Entry 5VUE (X-ray diffraction, 1.80 A resolution); this record covers chains A and B of the 3 polymer chains in the assembly.

== Chain A ==
Protein: HLA class I histocompatibility antigen, B-57 alpha chain
Source organism: Homo sapiens
Reference sequence: P18465 (1B57_HUMAN); residues 1-276 here correspond to UniProt positions 25-300 (UniProt number = residue number + 24)
Sequence (276 residues; row label = number of the first residue in the row):
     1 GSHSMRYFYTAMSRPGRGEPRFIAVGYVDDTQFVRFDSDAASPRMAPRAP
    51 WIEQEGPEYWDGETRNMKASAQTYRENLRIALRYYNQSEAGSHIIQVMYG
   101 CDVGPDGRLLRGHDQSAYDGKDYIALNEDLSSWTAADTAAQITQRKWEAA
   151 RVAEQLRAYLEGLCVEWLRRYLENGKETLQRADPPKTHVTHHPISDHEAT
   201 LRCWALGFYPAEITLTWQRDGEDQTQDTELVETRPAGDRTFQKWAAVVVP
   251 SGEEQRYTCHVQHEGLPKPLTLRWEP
Cystine bridges: C101-C164, C203-C259

== Chain B ==
Protein: Beta-2-microglobulin
Source organism: Homo sapiens
Reference sequence: P61769 (B2MG_HUMAN); residues 1-99 here correspond to UniProt positions 21-119 (UniProt number = residue number + 20)
Sequence (99 residues; row label = number of the first residue in the row):
     1 IQRTPKIQVYSRHPAENGKSNFLNCYVSGFHPSDIEVDLLKNGERIEKVE
    51 HSDLSFSKDWSFYLLYYTEFTPTEKDEYACRVNHVTLSQPKIVKWDRDM
Disordered / not traced: 98-99
Cystine bridges: C25-C80
Curated features (UniProtKB/Swiss-Prot):
  - modified residue: Q2 (Pyrrolidone carboxylic acid)
  - glycosylation: I1 (N-linked (Glc) (glycation) isoleucine), K19 (N-linked (Glc) (glycation) lysine), K41 (N-linked (Glc) (glycation) lysine), K48 (N-linked (Glc) (glycation) lysine), K58 (N-linked (Glc) (glycation) lysine), K91 (N-linked (Glc) (glycation) lysine), K94 (N-linked (Glc) (glycation) lysine)

== How chain A and chain B interact ==
Contacting residue pairs - 54 pairs, chain A then chain B:
  F8(A) with S55(B); F56(B)
  Y9(A) with F56(B)
  T10(A) with F56(B); F62(B)
  M12(A) with S33(B), hydrogen bond; D34(B); L54(B), hydrophobic
  V25(A) with D53(B); L54(B); S55(B)
  Y27(A) with S55(B); Y63(B), hydrogen bond
  Q32(A) with D53(B), hydrogen bond
  R35(A) with D53(B), salt bridge
  R48(A) with D53(B), salt bridge
  I94(A) with H31(B); P32(B), hydrophobic; S33(B)
  Q96(A) with H31(B), hydrogen bond; F56(B); W60(B), hydrogen bond (side chain-backbone); F62(B)
  V97(A) with F56(B)
  M98(A) with F56(B), hydrophobic; K58(B); W60(B), hydrophobic
  Q115(A) with W60(B)
  S116(A) with W60(B)
  A117(A) with W60(B), hydrophobic
  D119(A) with H31(B)
  G120(A) with R3(B), hydrogen bond (backbone-side chain); H31(B); W60(B)
  D122(A) with W60(B), hydrogen bond
  V231(A) with Q8(B)
  E232(A) with K6(B), salt bridge; Q8(B), hydrogen bond (backbone-side chain); Y26(B); S28(B), hydrogen bond
  R234(A) with Q8(B), hydrogen bond; Y10(B)
  P235(A) with Y10(B), hydrogen bond (backbone-side chain); N24(B); Y26(B); L65(B), hydrophobic
  A236(A) with R12(B), hydrogen bond (backbone-side chain); N24(B), hydrogen bond (backbone-side chain)
  G237(A) with R12(B), hydrogen bond (backbone-side chain)
  D238(A) with R12(B); H13(B)
  Q242(A) with Y10(B); S11(B), hydrogen bond (side chain-backbone); R12(B), hydrogen bond (side chain-backbone)
Also at the interface, not in a pair above, chain A (32 interface residues in all): R17, I23, K121, L206, T233
Also at the interface, not in a pair above, chain B (27 interface residues in all): I1, P14, S57, D59

== Summary ==
32 residues of chain A face 27 of chain B across their interface; the contacts include 16 hydrogen bonds and 3
salt bridges. Among the polar pairs are R35(A)-D53(B), R48(A)-D53(B) and E232(A)-K6(B).
Here chain A is HLA class I histocompatibility antigen, B-57 alpha chain and chain B is Beta-2-microglobulin,
both from Homo sapiens. Entry 5VUE (HLA-B*57:01 presenting LTVQVARVW) was determined by X-ray diffraction,
deposited together with 5VUD, 5VUF, 5VVP, 5VWD, 5VWF, 5VWH and 5VWJ.
